6J9F - chains D and I of the 9 polymer chains in the assembly; structure by electron microscopy, 3.95 A resolution.

[Chain D]
Protein: DNA-directed RNA polymerase subunit beta'
Source organism: Xanthomonas oryzae pv. oryzae PXO99A
Notes: EC 2.7.7.6
UniProtKB: B2SQQ2 (RPOC_XANOP); numbering as in UniProt (aligned over 1-1405)
Amino-acid sequence (1405 residues; numbered 1 to 1405; the number before each row is that of its first residue):
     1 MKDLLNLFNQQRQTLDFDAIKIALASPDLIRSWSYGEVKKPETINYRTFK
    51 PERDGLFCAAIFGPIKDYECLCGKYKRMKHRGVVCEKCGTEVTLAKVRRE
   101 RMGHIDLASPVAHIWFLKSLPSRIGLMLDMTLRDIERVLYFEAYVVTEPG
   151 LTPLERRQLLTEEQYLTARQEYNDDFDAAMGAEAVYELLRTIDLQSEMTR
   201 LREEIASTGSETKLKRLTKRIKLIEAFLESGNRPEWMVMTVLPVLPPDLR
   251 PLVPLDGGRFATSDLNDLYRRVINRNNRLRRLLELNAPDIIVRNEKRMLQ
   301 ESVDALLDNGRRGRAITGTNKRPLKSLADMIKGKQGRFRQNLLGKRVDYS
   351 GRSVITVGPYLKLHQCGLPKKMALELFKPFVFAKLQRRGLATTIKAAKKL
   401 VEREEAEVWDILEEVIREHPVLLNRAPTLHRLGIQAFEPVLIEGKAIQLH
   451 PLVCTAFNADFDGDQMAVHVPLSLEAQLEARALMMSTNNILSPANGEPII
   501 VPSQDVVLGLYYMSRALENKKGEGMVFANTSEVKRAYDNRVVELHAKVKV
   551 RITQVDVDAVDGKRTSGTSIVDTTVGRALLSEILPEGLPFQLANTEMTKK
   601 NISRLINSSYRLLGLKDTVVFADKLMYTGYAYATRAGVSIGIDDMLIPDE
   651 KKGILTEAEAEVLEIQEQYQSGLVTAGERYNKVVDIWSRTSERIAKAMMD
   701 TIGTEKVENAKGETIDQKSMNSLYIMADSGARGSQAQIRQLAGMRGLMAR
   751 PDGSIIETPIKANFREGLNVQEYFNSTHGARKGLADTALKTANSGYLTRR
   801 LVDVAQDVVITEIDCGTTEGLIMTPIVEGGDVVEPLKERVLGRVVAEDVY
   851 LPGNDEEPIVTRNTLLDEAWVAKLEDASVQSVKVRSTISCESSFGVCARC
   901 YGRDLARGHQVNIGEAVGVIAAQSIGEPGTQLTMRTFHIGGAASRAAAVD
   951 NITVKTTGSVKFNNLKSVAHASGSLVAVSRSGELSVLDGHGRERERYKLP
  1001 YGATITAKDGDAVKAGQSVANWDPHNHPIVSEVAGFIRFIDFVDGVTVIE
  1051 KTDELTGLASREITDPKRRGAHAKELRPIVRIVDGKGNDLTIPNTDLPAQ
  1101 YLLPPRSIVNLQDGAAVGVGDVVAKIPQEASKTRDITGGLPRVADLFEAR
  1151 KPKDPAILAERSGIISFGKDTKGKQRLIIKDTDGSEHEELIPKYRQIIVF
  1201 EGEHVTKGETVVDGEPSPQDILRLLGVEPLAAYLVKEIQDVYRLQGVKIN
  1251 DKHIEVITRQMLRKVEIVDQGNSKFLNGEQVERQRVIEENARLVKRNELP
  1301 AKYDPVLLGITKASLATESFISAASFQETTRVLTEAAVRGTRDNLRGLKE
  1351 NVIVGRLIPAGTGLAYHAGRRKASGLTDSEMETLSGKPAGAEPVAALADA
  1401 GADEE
Not modelled in the structure: 148-155, 317-320, 559-562, 850-859, 934-949, 1025-1138, 1372-1405
Curated features (UniProtKB/Swiss-Prot):
  - binding site (Zn(2+)): Cys-70, Cys-72, Cys-85, Cys-88, Cys-815, Cys-890, Cys-897, Cys-900
  - binding site (Mg(2+)): Asp-460, Asp-462, Asp-464
Metal / ion sites: Zn2+ site 1: Cys-72, Cys-88; Mg2+: Asp-462, Asp-464 (shared with A20(I) of chain I); Zn2+ site 2: Cys-815, Cys-890, Cys-897

[Chain I]
Molecule: 20-nt RNA strand
Sequence (20 nucleotides; numbered 1 to 20; the number before each row is that of its first residue):
     1 GCAUUCAAAGCGGAGAGGUA
Not modelled in the structure: 1-8
Metal / ion sites: Mg2+: A20 (shared with Asp-462(D), Asp-464(D) of chain D)

[Interface between chain D and chain I]
Residue-residue contacts - 12 pairs, chain D then chain I:
  Leu-252(D) / C11(I)  base contact
  Val-253(D) / C11(I)  base contact
  Val-253(D) / G12(I)  sugar contact
  Pro-254(D) / C11(I)  base contact
  Leu-255(D) / G12(I)  base contact
  Ala-261(D) / G12(I)  base contact
  Arg-322(D) / A14(I)  hydrogen bond to the sugar
  Arg-322(D) / G15(I)  sugar contact
  Arg-425(D) / A20(I)  hydrogen bond to the sugar
  Asp-462(D) / A20(I)  sugar contact
  Gly-463(D) / U19(I)  sugar contact
  Asp-464(D) / A20(I)  hydrogen bond to the sugar
Also at the interface, not in a pair above, chain D (14 interface residues in all): Met-1, Pro-251, Lys-325, Pro-427
Also at the interface, not in a pair above, chain I (8 interface residues in all): A9, G13

[Overview]
The interface between chain D and chain I involves 14 residues on one side and 8 on the other, with 3 hydrogen
bonds. Polar contacts include Arg-322(D)/A14(I), Arg-425(D)/A20(I) and Asp-464(D)/A20(I). Curated annotation
(UniProt) lists 8 Zn2+-binding residues and 3 Mg2+-binding residues on chain D.
Chain D is DNA-directed RNA polymerase subunit beta' (Xanthomonas oryzae pv. oryzae PXO99A) and chain I is a
20-nt RNA strand; the structure, Cryo-EM structure of Xanthomonos oryzae transcription elongation complex with
the bacteriophage protein P7, was determined by electron microscopy together with 6J9E from the same study.
